PDB entry 7SNK | X-ray diffraction, 2.00 A resolution | chain A

== Chain A ==
Name: Alpha-L-fucosidase
From: Phocaeicola plebeius DSM 17135
UniProt: B5CYA5 (B5CYA5_BACPM); residue numbers follow UniProt; this construct covers 1-597
Chain sequence (597 residues; row label = number of the first residue in the row):
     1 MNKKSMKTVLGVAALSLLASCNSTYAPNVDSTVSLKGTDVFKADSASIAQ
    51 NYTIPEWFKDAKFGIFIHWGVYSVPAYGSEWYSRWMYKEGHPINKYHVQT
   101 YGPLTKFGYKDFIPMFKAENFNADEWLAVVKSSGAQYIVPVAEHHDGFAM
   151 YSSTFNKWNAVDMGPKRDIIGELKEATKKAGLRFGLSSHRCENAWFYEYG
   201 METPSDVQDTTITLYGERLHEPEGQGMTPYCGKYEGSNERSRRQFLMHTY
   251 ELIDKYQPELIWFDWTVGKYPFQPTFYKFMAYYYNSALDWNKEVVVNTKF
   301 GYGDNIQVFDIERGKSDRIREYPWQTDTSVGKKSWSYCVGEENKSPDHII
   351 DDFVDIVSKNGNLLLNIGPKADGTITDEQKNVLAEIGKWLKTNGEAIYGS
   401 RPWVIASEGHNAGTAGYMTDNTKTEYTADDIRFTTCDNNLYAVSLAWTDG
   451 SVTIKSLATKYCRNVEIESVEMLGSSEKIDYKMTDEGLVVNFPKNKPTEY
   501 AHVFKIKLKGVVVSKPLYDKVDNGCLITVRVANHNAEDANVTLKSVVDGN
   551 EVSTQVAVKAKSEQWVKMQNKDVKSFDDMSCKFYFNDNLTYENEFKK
Unresolved in the structure: 1-25, 411-416, 596-597
Bound ions: K+: Asp347, Asp351, Leu445, Tyr500
What the authors report for this chain:
  - conformationally variable residues (order/disorder transition): Glu408 to Tyr426

== Summary ==
Asp347, Asp351, Leu445 and Tyr500 coordinate K+. From the paper: conformational variability at Glu408.
Chain A is Alpha-L-fucosidase (Phocaeicola plebeius DSM 17135); the structure, Structure of Bacple_01702, a
GH29 family glycoside hydrolase, was determined by X-ray diffraction (same publication as 8EW1, 8EP4, 7SNJ and
7SNO).
